Entry 8DWG (electron microscopy, 2.71 A resolution); this record covers chains B and E of the 6 polymer chains in the assembly.

# Chain B
Name: Gs-mini-Gq chimera
Organism: Homo sapiens
Amino-acid sequence (246 residues; row label = number of the first residue in the row):
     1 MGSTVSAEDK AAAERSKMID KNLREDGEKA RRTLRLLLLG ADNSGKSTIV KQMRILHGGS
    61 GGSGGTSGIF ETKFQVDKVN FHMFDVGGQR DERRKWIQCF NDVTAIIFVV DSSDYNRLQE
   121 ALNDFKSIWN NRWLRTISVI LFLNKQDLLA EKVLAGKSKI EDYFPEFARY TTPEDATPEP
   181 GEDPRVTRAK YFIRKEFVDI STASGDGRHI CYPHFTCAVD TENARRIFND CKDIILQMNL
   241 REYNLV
Not modelled in the structure: 1-4, 52-67, 88-92

# Chain E
Name: scFv16
Organism: Mus musculus
Notes: antibody fragment or engineered binder
Amino-acid sequence (257 residues; numbered 1 to 245 plus 15 insertion-coded residues; 3 numbers in that range are skipped by the numbering (no residue carries them; nothing is unmodelled there); the number before each row is that of its first residue; a row labelled like 120A-120O holds insertion residues (120A, then the next letters in order)):
     1 DVQLVESGGG LVQPGGSRKL SCSASGFAFS SFGMHWVRQA PEKGLEWVAY ISSGSGTIYY
    61 ADTVKGRFTI SRDDPKNTLF LQMTSLRSED TAMYYCVRSI YYYGSSPFDF WGQGTTLTVS
120A-120O SGGGGSGGGGSGGGG
   124 SDIVMTQATS SVPVTPGESV SISCRSSKSL LHSNGNTYLY WFLQRPGQSP QLLIYRMSNL
   184 ASGVPDRFSG SGSGTAFTLT ISRLEAEDVG VYYCMQHLEY PLTFGAGTKL ELKAAALEVL
   244 FQ
Not modelled in the structure: 1, 120A-120O, 236-245
Disulfide bonds: Cys-147/Cys-217

# Interface between chain B and chain E
Pairs across the interface (22):
  Val-5(B) / His-155(E)
  Ser-6(B) / His-155(E)
  Ser-6(B) / Tyr-161(E)  hydrogen bond
  Ala-7(B) / His-220(E)
  Ala-7(B) / Leu-221(E)  hydrogen bond (backbone-backbone)
  Glu-8(B) / Tyr-101(E)
  Glu-8(B) / Pro-107(E)
  Glu-8(B) / Tyr-161(E)
  Glu-8(B) / Tyr-163(E)  hydrogen bond
  Glu-8(B) / Arg-179(E)  salt bridge
  Asp-9(B) / Asn-157(E)  hydrogen bond
  Asp-9(B) / Tyr-161(E)  hydrogen bond
  Ala-11(B) / Tyr-101(E)  hydrophobic
  Ala-12(B) / Tyr-101(E)
  Glu-14(B) / Ser-52(E)  hydrogen bond
  Glu-14(B) / Gly-56(E)
  Glu-14(B) / Thr-57(E)  hydrogen bond
  Arg-15(B) / Ile-100(E)
  Arg-15(B) / Tyr-101(E)
  Arg-15(B) / Tyr-102(E)
  Met-18(B) / Ser-53(E)
  Met-18(B) / Gly-54(E)
Other interface residues (no listed pair), chain E (19 interface residues in all): Tyr-50, Glu-222, Tyr-223

# Overview
10 residues of chain B and 19 residues of chain E are in contact; the contacts include 7 hydrogen bonds and 1
salt bridge. Among the polar pairs are Glu-8(B)/Arg-179(E), Ser-6(B)/Tyr-161(E) and Glu-8(B)/Tyr-163(E).
Chain B is Gs-mini-Gq chimera (Homo sapiens) and chain E is scFv16 (Mus musculus); the structure, CryoEM
structure of Gq-coupled MRGPRX1 with peptide ligand BAM8-22 and positive allosteric modulator ML382, was
determined by electron microscopy (same publication as 8DWC and 8DWH).
